Entry 7R1F (electron microscopy, 2.58 A resolution); this record covers chains B and M of the 6 polymer chains in the assembly.

Chain B:
Molecule: RNA-directed RNA polymerase catalytic subunit
Source organism: Influenza B virus (B/Memphis/13/2003)
Notes: EC 2.7.7.48
UniProtKB: Q5V8Y6 (Q5V8Y6_9INFB); numbering as in UniProt (aligned over 1-752)
Amino-acid sequence (772 residues; each row starts with the number of its first residue; numbers below 1 keep their minus sign (Gly-8 is residue -8)):
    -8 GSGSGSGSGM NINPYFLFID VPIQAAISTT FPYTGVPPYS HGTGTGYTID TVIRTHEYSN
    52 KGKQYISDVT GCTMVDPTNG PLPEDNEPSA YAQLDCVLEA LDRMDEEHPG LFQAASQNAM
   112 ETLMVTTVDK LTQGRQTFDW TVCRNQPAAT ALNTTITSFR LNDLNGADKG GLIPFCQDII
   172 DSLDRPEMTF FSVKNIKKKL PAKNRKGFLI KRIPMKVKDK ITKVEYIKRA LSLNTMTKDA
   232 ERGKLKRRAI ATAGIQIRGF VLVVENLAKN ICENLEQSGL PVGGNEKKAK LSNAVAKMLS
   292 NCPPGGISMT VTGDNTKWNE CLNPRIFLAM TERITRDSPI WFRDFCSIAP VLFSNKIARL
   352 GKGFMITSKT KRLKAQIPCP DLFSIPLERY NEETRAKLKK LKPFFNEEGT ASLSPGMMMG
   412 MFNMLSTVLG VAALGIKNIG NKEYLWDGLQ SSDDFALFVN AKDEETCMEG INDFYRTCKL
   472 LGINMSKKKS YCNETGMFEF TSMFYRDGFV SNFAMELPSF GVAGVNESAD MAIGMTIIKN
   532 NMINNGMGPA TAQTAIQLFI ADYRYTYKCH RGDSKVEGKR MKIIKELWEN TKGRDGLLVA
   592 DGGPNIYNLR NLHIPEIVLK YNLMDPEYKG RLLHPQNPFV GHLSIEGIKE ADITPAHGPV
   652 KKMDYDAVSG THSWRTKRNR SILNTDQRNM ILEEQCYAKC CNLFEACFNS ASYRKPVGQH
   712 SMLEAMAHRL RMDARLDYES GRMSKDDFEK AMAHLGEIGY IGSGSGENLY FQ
Not modelled in the structure: -8 to -1, 194-198, 637-653, 750-763
Sequence notes: expression tag (-8 to 0, 753-763)
Metal / ion sites: Mg2+ site 1: Gly304, Asp445; Mg2+ site 2: Asp305, Asp444 (shared with C17(M) of chain M); Mg2+ site 3: Asn306, Asp444

Chain M:
Molecule: mRNA
Sequence (20 nucleotides; row label = number of the first residue in the row):
     2 AUCUAUAAUA GCUUUCUCXX
Glycans and other covalent adducts: 7-methyl-gpppa (GTA) linked to A2
Modified positions: K1F ([(2R,3S,4R,5R)-5-(3-aminocarbonyl-2-oxidanylidene-pyrazin-1-yl)-3,4-bis(oxidanyl)oxolan-2-yl]methyl dihydrogen phosphate) at position 20; K1F ([(2R,3S,4R,5R)-5-(3-aminocarbonyl-2-oxidanylidene-pyrazin-1-yl)-3,4-bis(oxidanyl)oxolan-2-yl]methyl dihydrogen phosphate) at position 21
Metal / ion sites: Mg2+: C17 (shared with Asp305(B), Asp444(B) of chain B)

Interface between chain B and chain M:
Residue-residue contacts (40):
  Tyr24(B) - U15(M)  hydrogen bond to the phosphate
  Tyr38(B) - U18(M)  base contact
  Tyr38(B) - C19(M)  base contact
  Asp41(B) - K1F_20(M)  base contact
  Thr42(B) - U18(M)  hydrogen bond to the base
  Arg45(B) - U18(M)  hydrogen bond to the base
  Thr123(B) - U10(M)  phosphate contact
  Gln124(B) - A9(M)  phosphate contact
  Gln124(B) - U10(M)  phosphate contact
  Arg126(B) - A11(M)  salt bridge to the phosphate
  Arg126(B) - G12(M)  salt bridge to the phosphate
  Lys235(B) - C19(M)  salt bridge to the phosphate
  Lys237(B) - C19(M)  sugar contact
  Lys237(B) - K1F_20(M)  base contact
  Arg238(B) - C19(M)  hydrogen bond to the base
  Arg239(B) - C17(M)  base contact
  Arg239(B) - U18(M)  sugar contact
  Arg239(B) - C19(M)  salt bridge to the phosphate
  Ala240(B) - U18(M)  hydrogen bond to the base
  Asp305(B) - C17(M)  phosphate contact
  Lys308(B) - U18(M)  sugar contact
  Lys308(B) - C19(M)  sugar contact
  Trp309(B) - U18(M)  hydrogen bond to the phosphate
  Asn310(B) - C17(M)  hydrogen bond to the sugar
  Asn310(B) - U18(M)  phosphate contact
  Met410(B) - U18(M)  phosphate contact
  Gly411(B) - C17(M)  hydrogen bond to the sugar
  Ser443(B) - U16(M)  sugar contact
  Asp444(B) - U16(M)  phosphate contact
  Asp444(B) - C17(M)  sugar contact
  Lys480(B) - C19(M)  salt bridge to the phosphate
  Thr492(B) - U15(M)  sugar contact
  Ser493(B) - U15(M)  hydrogen bond to the phosphate
  Ser493(B) - U16(M)  phosphate contact
  Met506(B) - U14(M)  sugar contact
  Met506(B) - U15(M)  phosphate contact
  Glu507(B) - U14(M)  sugar contact
  Pro509(B) - U14(M)  phosphate contact
  Ser510(B) - C13(M)  sugar contact
  Lys706(B) - A8(M)  sugar contact
Interface residues without a listed pair, chain B (32 interface residues in all): Lys229, Glu311, Lys479

Overview:
Chain B and chain M form an interface of 32 and 13 residues respectively; the contacts include 9 hydrogen
bonds and 5 salt bridges. Polar pairs include Thr42(B)-U18(M), Arg45(B)-U18(M) and Arg238(B)-C19(M).
Covalently linked 7-methyl-gpppa: at A2(M). Gly304(B) and Asp445(B) coordinate Mg2+ site 1.
Here chain B is RNA-directed RNA polymerase catalytic subunit (Influenza B virus (B/Memphis/13/2003)) and
chain M is mRNA. Entry 7R1F (Early transcription elongation state of influenza B polymerase backtracked due to
double incoproation of nucleotide analogue ...) was determined by electron microscopy together with 8BDR, 8BE0
and 8BF5 from the same study.
